7OF1 - chains 1 and A of the 42 polymer chains in the assembly; structure by electron microscopy, 3.10 A resolution.

Chain 1:
Molecule: 25S rRNA
Source organism: Saccharomyces cerevisiae (strain ATCC 204508 / S288c)
Sequence (3396 nucleotides; each row starts with the number of its first residue; note: 69 numbers in that range are skipped by the numbering (no residue carries them; nothing is unmodelled there); a row labelled like 2247A-2247Z holds insertion residues (2247A, then the next letters in order)):
     1 GUUUGACCUC AAAUCAGGUA GGAGUACCCG CUGAACUUAA GCAUAUCAAU AAGCGGAGGA
    61 AAAGAAACCA ACCGGGAUUG CCUUAGUAAC GGCGAGUGAA GCGGCAAAAG CUCAAAUUUG
   121 AAAUCUGGUA CCUUCGGUGC CCGAGUUGUA AUUUGGAGAG GGCAACUUUG GGGCCGUUCC
   181 UUGUCUAUGU UCCUUGGAAC AGGACGUCAU AGAGGGUGAG AAUCCCGUGU GGCGAGGAGU
   241 GCGGUUCUUU GUAAAGUGCC UUCGAAGAGU CGAGUUGUUU GGGAAUGCAG CUCUAAGUGG
   301 GUGGUAAAUU CCAUCUAAAG CUAAAUAUUG GCGAGAGACC GAUAGCGAAC AAGUACAGUG
   361 AUGGAAAGAU GAAAAGAACU UUGAAAAGAG AGUGAAAAAG UACGUGAAAU UGUUGAAAGG
   421 GAAGGGCAUU UGAUCAGACA UGGUGUUUUG UGCCCUCUGC UCCUUGUGGG UAGGGGAAUC
   481 UCGCAUUUCA CUGGGCCAGC AUCAGUUUUG GUGGCAGGAU AAAUCCAUAG GAAUGUAGCU
   541 UGCCUCGGUA AGUAUUAUAG CCUGUGGGAA UACUGCCAGC UGGGACUGAG GACUGCGACG
   601 UAAGUCAAGG AUGCUGGCAU AAUGGUUAUA UGCCGCCCGU CUUGAAACAC GGACCAAGGA
   661 GUCUAACGUC UAUGCGAGUG UUUGGGUGUA AAACCCAUAC GCGUAAUGAA AGUGAACGUA
   721 GGUUGGGGCC UCGCAAGAGG UGCACAAUCG ACCGAUCCUG AUGUCUUCGG AUGGAUUUGA
   781 GUAAGAGCAU AGCUGUUGGG ACCCGAAAGA UGGUGAACUA UGCCUGAAUA GGGUGAAGCC
   841 AGAGGAAACU CUGGUGGAGG CUCGUAGCGG UUCUGACGUG CAAAUCGAUC GUCGAAUUUG
   901 GGUAUAGGGG CGAAAGACUA AUCGAACCAU CUAGUAGCUG GUUCCUGCCG AAGUUUCCCU
   961 CAGGAUAGCA GAAGCUCGUA UCAGUUUUAU GAGGUAAAGC GAAUGAUUAG AGGUUCCGGG
  1021 GUCGAAAUGA CCUUGACCUA UUCUCAAACU UUAAAUAUGU AAGAAGUCCU UGUUACUUAA
  1081 UUGAACGUGG ACAUUUGAAU GAAGAGCUUU UAGUGGGCCA UUUUUGGUAA GCAGAACUGG
  1141 CGAUGCGGGA UGAACCGAAC GUAGAGUUAA GGUGCCGGAA UACACGCUCA UCAGACACCA
  1201 CAAAAGGUGU UAGUUCAUCU AGACAGCCGG ACGGUGGCCA UGGAAGUCGG AAUCCGCUAA
  1261 GGAGUGUGUA ACAACUCACC GGCCGAAUGA ACUAGCCCUG AAAAUGGAUG GCGCUCAAGC
  1321 GUGUUACCUA UACUCUACCG UCAGGGUUGA UAUGAUGCCC UGACGAGUAG GCAGGCGUGG
  1381 AGGUCAGUGA CGAAGCCUAG ACCGUAAGGU CGGGUCGAAC GGCCUCUAGU GCAGAUCUUG
  1441 GUGGUAGUAG CAAAUAUUCA AAUGAGAACU UUGAAGACUG AAGUGGGGAA AGGUUCCACG
  1501 UCAACAGCAG UUGGACGUGG GUUAGUCGAU CCUAAGAGAU GGGGAAGCUC CGUUUCAAAG
  1561 GCCUGAUUUU AUGCAGGCCA CCAUCGAAAG GGAAUCCGGU UAAGAUUCCG GAACCUGGAU
  1621 AUGGAUUCUU CACGGUAACG UAACUGAAUG UGGAGACGUC GGCGCGAGCC CUGGGAGGAG
  1681 UUAUCUUUUC UUCUUAACAG CUUAUCACCC CGGAAUUGGU UUAUCCGGAG AUGGGGUCUU
  1741 AUGGCUGGAA GAGGCCAGCA CCUUUGCUGG CUCCGGUGCG CUUGUGACGG CCCGUGAAAA
  1801 UCCACAGGAA GGAAUAGUUU UCAUGCCAGG UCGUACUGAU AACCGCAGCA GGUCUCCAAG
  1861 GUGAACAGCC UCUAGUUGAU AGAAUAAUGU AGAUAAGGGA AGUCGGCAAA AUAGAUCCGU
  1921 AACUUCGGGA UAAGGAUUGG CUCUAAGGGU CGGGUAGUGA GGGCCUUGGU CAGACGCAGC
  1981 GGGCGUGCUU GUGGACUGCU UGGUGGGGCU UGCUCUGCUA GGCGGACUAC UUGCGUGCCU
  2041 UGUUGUAGAC GGCCUUGGUA GGUCUCUUGU AGACCGUCGC UUGCUACAAU UAACGAUCAA
  2101 CUUAGAACUG GUACGGACAA GGGGAAUCUG ACUGUCUAAU UAAAACAUAG CAUUGCGAUG
  2161 GUCAGAAAGU GAUGUUGACG CAAUGUGAUU UCUGCCCAGU GCUCUGAAUG UCAAAGUGAA
  2221 GAAAUUCAAC CAAGCGCGGG UAAACGG
2247A-2247Z CGGGAGUAACUAUGACUCUCUUAAGG
2248A-2248Z UAGCCAAAUGCCUCGUCAUCUAAUUA
2249A-2249Q GUGACGCGCAUGAAUGG
  2313 A
  2318 UUAACGAGAU UCCCACUGUC CCUAUCUACU AUCUAGCGAA ACCACAGCCA AGGGAACGGG
  2378 CUUGGCAGAA UCAGCGGGGA AAGAAGACCC UGUUGAGCUU GACUCUAGUU UGACAUUGUG
  2438 AAGAGACAUA GAGGGUGUAG AAUAAGUGGG AGCUUCGGCG CCAGUGAAAU ACCACUACCU
  2498 UUAUAGUUUC UUUACUUAUU CAAUGAAGCG GAGCUGGAAU UCAUUUUCCA CGUUCUAGCA
  2558 UUCAAGGUCC CAUUCGGGGC UGAUCCGGGU UGAAGACAUU GUCAGGUGGG GAGUUUGGCU
  2618 GGGGCGGCAC AUCUGUUAAA CGAUAACGCA GAUGUCCUAA GGGGGGCUCA UGGAGAACAG
  2678 AAAUCUCCAG UAGAACAAAA GGGUAAAAGC CCCCUUGAUU UUGAUUUUCA GUGUGAAUAC
  2738 AAACCAUGAA AGUGUGGCCU AUCGAUCCUU UAGUCCCUCG GAAUUUGAGG CUAGAGGUGC
  2798 CAGAAAAGUU ACCACAGGGA UAACUGGCUU GUGGCAGUCA AGCGUUCAUA GCGACAUUGC
  2858 UUUUUGAUUC UUCGAUGUCG GCUCUUCCUA UCAUACCGAA GCAGAAUUCG GUAAGCGUUG
  2918 GAUUGUUCAC CCACUAAUAG GGAACGUGAG CUGGGUUUAG ACCGUCGUGA GACAGGUUAG
  2978 UUUUACCCUA CUGAUGAAUG UUACCGCAAU AGUAAUUGAA CUUAGUACGA GAGGAACAGU
  3038 UCAUUCGGAU AAUUGGUUUU UGCGGCUGUC UGAUCAGGCA UUGCCGCGAA GCUACCAUCC
  3098 GCUGGAUUAU GGCUGAACGC CUCUAAGUCA GAAUCCAUGC UAGAACGCGG UGAUUUCUUU
  3158 GCUCCACACA AUAUAGAUGG AUACGAAUAA GGCGUCCUUG UGGCGUCGCU GAACCAUAGC
  3218 AGGCUAGCAA CGGUGCACUU GGCGGAAAGG CCUUGGGUGC UUGCUGGCGA AUUGCAAUGU
  3278 CAUUUUGCGU GGGGAUAAAU CAUUUGUAUA CGACUUAGAU GUACAACGGG GUAUUGUAAG
  3338 CAGUAGAGUA GCCUUGUUGU UACGAUCUGC UGAGAUUAAG CCUUUGUUGU CUGAUUUGU
Unresolved in the structure: 1-2, 441-493, 962, 994-1051, 1074-1076, 1130-1132, 1350-1353, 1567-1571, 1954-2092, 2112, 2204-2209, 2247A-2247Z, 2248A-2248Z, 2249A-2249Q, 2318, 2402-2405, 2408-2410, 2447-2502, 2537-2544, 2597, 2614-2767, 2794-2799, 2816-2818, 2821-2823, 2841-2849, 2859-2871, 2979-2981, 3351

Chain A:
Name: 60S ribosomal protein L2-A
Source organism: Saccharomyces cerevisiae (strain ATCC 204508 / S288c)
UniProt: P0CX45 (RL2A_YEAST); residues 1-254 here = UniProt positions 1-254
Chain sequence (254 residues; each row starts with the number of its first residue):
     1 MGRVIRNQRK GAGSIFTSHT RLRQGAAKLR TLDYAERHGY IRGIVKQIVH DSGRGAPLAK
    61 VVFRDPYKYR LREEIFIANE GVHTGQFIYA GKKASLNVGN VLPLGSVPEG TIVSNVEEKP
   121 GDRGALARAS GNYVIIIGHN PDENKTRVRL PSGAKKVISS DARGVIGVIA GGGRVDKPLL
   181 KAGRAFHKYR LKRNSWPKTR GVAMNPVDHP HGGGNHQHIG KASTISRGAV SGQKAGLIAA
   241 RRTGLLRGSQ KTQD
Unresolved in the structure: 1, 210-254
Curated features (UniProtKB/Swiss-Prot):
  - modified residue (Phosphoserine): Ser52, Ser95, Ser159, Ser160, Ser249
  - cross-link (Glycyl lysine isopeptide (Lys-Gly)): Lys46 (interchain with G-Cter in ubiquitin), Lys93 (interchain with G-Cter in ubiquitin), Lys119 (interchain with G-Cter in ubiquitin), Lys145 (interchain with G-Cter in ubiquitin)

Chain 1 / chain A interface:
Contacting residue pairs (177):
  U821(1) with Ile15(A), base contact; Asn194(A), hydrogen bond to the sugar
  G822(1) with Ile15(A), hydrogen bond to the sugar; His19(A), hydrogen bond to the sugar; Asn194(A), hydrogen bond to the sugar
  C823(1) with His19(A), salt bridge to the phosphate; Arg190(A), phosphate contact
  C824(1) with Arg21(A), salt bridge to the phosphate
  U825(1) with Arg21(A), salt bridge to the phosphate
  G860(1) with Lys181(A), hydrogen bond to the sugar; Ala182(A), hydrogen bond to the base; Gly183(A), hydrogen bond to the base
  A896(1) with Ala182(A), base contact; Gly183(A), sugar contact; Phe186(A), sugar contact; His187(A), salt bridge to the phosphate; Trp196(A), base contact
  A904(1) with Ser14(A), sugar contact; Ile15(A), base contact
  U905(1) with Ser14(A), hydrogen bond to the sugar
  G909(1) with Val4(A), phosphate contact
  G910(1) with Arg3(A), base contact; Val4(A), phosphate contact; Arg9(A), phosphate contact
  C911(1) with Arg3(A), base contact; Arg9(A), salt bridge to the phosphate; Gly13(A), phosphate contact; Ile15(A), phosphate contact
  G912(1) with Arg9(A), salt bridge to the phosphate; Ile15(A), phosphate contact; Asp208(A), hydrogen bond to the base
  A913(1) with Pro197(A), sugar contact; Thr199(A), sugar contact
  A914(1) with Arg6(A), base contact; Thr199(A), base contact; Ala203(A), hydrogen bond to the sugar; Met204(A), base contact; Asp208(A), base contact
  A915(1) with Asn205(A), base contact
  G916(1) with Arg3(A), base contact; Asn205(A), hydrogen bond to the phosphate; Val207(A), base contact
  A917(1) with Arg3(A), base contact
  A925(1) with Gly2(A), base contact; Arg3(A), base contact
  C1579(1) with Lys68(A), salt bridge to the phosphate
  A1580(1) with Lys68(A), salt bridge to the phosphate; Arg70(A), salt bridge to the phosphate
  U1649(1) with Tyr69(A), sugar contact
  G1650(1) with Tyr69(A), hydrogen bond to the sugar; Arg70(A), salt bridge to the phosphate
  U1651(1) with Leu71(A), hydrogen bond to the phosphate
  C1793(1) with Arg174(A), hydrogen bond to the base; Val175(A), hydrogen bond to the base; Lys177(A), salt bridge to the phosphate; Leu179(A), base contact; Lys188(A), hydrogen bond to the base
  G1794(1) with His50(A), salt bridge to the phosphate; His187(A), stacking on the base; Lys188(A), sugar contact; Leu191(A), phosphate contact
  U1795(1) with Leu22(A), phosphate contact; His50(A), salt bridge to the phosphate; Ser52(A), hydrogen bond to the phosphate; Gly53(A), phosphate contact; Leu191(A), phosphate contact
  G1796(1) with Leu22(A), sugar contact
  A1797(1) with Arg21(A), hydrogen bond to the sugar
  C2146(1) with Thr199(A), phosphate contact; Arg200(A), salt bridge to the phosphate; Ala203(A), sugar contact
  A2147(1) with Pro197(A), phosphate contact; Thr199(A), phosphate contact; Arg200(A), salt bridge to the phosphate
  U2148(1) with Lys181(A), sugar contact; Ala182(A), hydrogen bond to the sugar; Trp196(A), sugar contact; Pro197(A), phosphate contact; Lys198(A), hydrogen bond to the phosphate
  A2149(1) with Leu179(A), sugar contact; Leu180(A), hydrogen bond to the sugar; Lys181(A), sugar contact; Ala185(A), sugar contact; Trp196(A), hydrogen bond to the phosphate
  G2157(1) with Glu118(A), phosphate contact; Leu126(A), base contact; Ala127(A), base contact; Leu150(A), base contact; Pro151(A), base contact; Ser152(A), hydrogen bond to the base; Lys156(A), hydrogen bond to the phosphate
  A2158(1) with Glu118(A), hydrogen bond to the sugar; Lys156(A), salt bridge to the phosphate
  U2159(1) with Lys119(A), salt bridge to the phosphate
  C2163(1) with Asn7(A), sugar contact; Gln8(A), hydrogen bond to the sugar; Gly11(A), hydrogen bond to the sugar
  A2164(1) with Gln8(A), sugar contact; Gly11(A), sugar contact
  G2171(1) with Gly11(A), hydrogen bond to the base
  U2173(1) with Ser18(A), phosphate contact; Arg193(A), sugar contact
  G2174(1) with Ser18(A), phosphate contact; Arg193(A), salt bridge to the phosphate
  U2175(1) with Thr20(A), hydrogen bond to the base; Arg23(A), sugar contact; Gln24(A), base contact; Gly25(A), hydrogen bond to the base; Ala26(A), sugar contact; Arg54(A), phosphate contact
  U2176(1) with Ala26(A), phosphate contact; Ala27(A), phosphate contact; Arg54(A), salt bridge to the phosphate; Arg128(A), salt bridge to the phosphate
  G2177(1) with Arg54(A), salt bridge to the phosphate; Glu118(A), hydrogen bond to the base; Ala125(A), base contact; Leu126(A), sugar contact; Ala127(A), hydrogen bond to the sugar; Arg128(A), salt bridge to the phosphate; Ala129(A), sugar contact
  A2178(1) with Ala127(A), hydrogen bond to the phosphate; Arg128(A), hydrogen bond to the phosphate; Ala129(A), hydrogen bond to the phosphate; Asn132(A), phosphate contact; Pro151(A), sugar contact; Ser152(A), hydrogen bond to the sugar
  C2179(1) with Ser130(A), hydrogen bond to the sugar; Asn132(A), phosphate contact; Gly172(A), base contact; Gly173(A), hydrogen bond to the base; Arg174(A), hydrogen bond to the sugar; Val175(A), sugar contact
  G2180(1) with Arg174(A), salt bridge to the phosphate
  C2181(1) with Arg193(A), hydrogen bond to the phosphate
  A2182(1) with Arg193(A), salt bridge to the phosphate; Ser195(A), phosphate contact
  A2183(1) with Asn7(A), phosphate contact
  U2184(1) with His209(A), phosphate contact
  G2185(1) with Val202(A), phosphate contact
  U2186(1) with Arg200(A), salt bridge to the phosphate
  G2187(1) with Arg200(A), base contact
  C2415(1) with Gly2(A), hydrogen bond to the phosphate; Pro206(A), phosphate contact; Val207(A), sugar contact
  U2416(1) with Pro206(A), phosphate contact
  A2520(1) with Thr31(A), sugar contact; Gly121(A), sugar contact
  U2521(1) with Arg123(A), salt bridge to the phosphate
  G2522(1) with Lys68(A), hydrogen bond to the base; Arg70(A), hydrogen bond to the base
  A2524(1) with Tyr67(A), hydrogen bond to the sugar
  G2525(1) with Tyr34(A), stacking on the base; Arg37(A), salt bridge to the phosphate; Tyr67(A), hydrogen bond to the base
  C2526(1) with Tyr34(A), phosphate contact; Arg37(A), salt bridge to the phosphate; His38(A), salt bridge to the phosphate
  C2548(1) with Lys93(A), salt bridge to the phosphate
  U2550(1) with Gly39(A), base contact; Tyr40(A), stacking on the base
  U2551(1) with Tyr40(A), hydrogen bond to the base; Tyr89(A), stacking on the base; Lys93(A), base contact; Ala94(A), base contact; Ser95(A), hydrogen bond to the base
  U2553(1) with Phe87(A), phosphate contact
  A2554(1) with Ile44(A), sugar contact; Lys46(A), base contact; Thr84(A), base contact; Gly85(A), sugar contact; Phe87(A), sugar contact
  A2557(1) with Arg64(A), base contact; Tyr69(A), hydrogen bond to the phosphate
  U2558(1) with Tyr69(A), stacking on the base
  G2607(1) with Gln8(A), sugar contact
  G2608(1) with Gly2(A), hydrogen bond to the phosphate
Also at the interface, not in a pair above, chain 1 (84 interface residues in all): U897, G908, C918, G1536, C1792, A1806, G2150, A2172, C2518, G2555, U2588, G2589, A2967
Also at the interface, not in a pair above, chain A (107 interface residues in all): Lys10, Ala12, Phe16, Thr17, Arg42, Asp51, Arg72, Pro120, Gly131, Ala154, Gly171, Pro178, Lys192, Gly201

Overview:
Chain 1 and chain A form an interface of 84 and 107 residues respectively, with 49 hydrogen bonds, 30 salt
bridges and 5 aromatic stacking contacts. Among the polar pairs are G860(1)-Ala182(A), G860(1)-Gly183(A) and
G912(1)-Asp208(A).
Chain 1 is 25S rRNA and chain A is 60S ribosomal protein L2-A, both from Saccharomyces cerevisiae (strain ATCC
204508 / S288c); the structure, Nog1-TAP associated immature ribosomal particle population A from S.
cerevisiae, was determined by electron microscopy (same publication as 7OHU and 7OHY).
